9JQE - chains A and V of the 24 polymer chains in the assembly; structure by electron microscopy, 1.83 A resolution.

[Chain A (and V)]
Name: Ferritin heavy chain
From: Homo sapiens
Notes: EC 1.16.3.1; chain V of this document is another copy of the same molecule, construct and numbering; everything in this record applies to it too
UniProtKB: P02794 (FRIH_HUMAN); residues 0-182 here correspond to UniProt positions 1-183 (UniProt number = residue number + 1)
Chain sequence (183 residues; each row starts with the number of its first residue; numbering starts at 0):
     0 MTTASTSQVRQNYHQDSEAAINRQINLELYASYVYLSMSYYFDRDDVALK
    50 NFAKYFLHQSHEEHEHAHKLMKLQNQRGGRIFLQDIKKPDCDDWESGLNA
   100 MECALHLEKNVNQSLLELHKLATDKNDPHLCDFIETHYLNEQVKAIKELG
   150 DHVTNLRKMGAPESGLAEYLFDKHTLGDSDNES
Unresolved in the structure: 0-4, 177-182
Modified / non-standard residues: His63 (N1-methylated histidine; MHS); His67 (N1-methylated histidine; MHS)
Construct notes: engineered mutation His63 (Arg64 in P02794), His67 (Glu68 in P02794)
Bound ions: Cu ion site 1: Glu27, Glu62, His65; Cu ion site 2: Glu62, Glu107
UniProt features mapped onto this chain:
  - binding site (Fe cation): Glu27, Glu62, His65, Glu107, Gln141
  - site: Arg22 (Essential for association with cargo receptor NCOA4)
  - modified residue: Met0 (N-acetylmethionine), Thr1 (N-acetylthreonine), Ser178 (Phosphoserine), Ser182 (Phosphoserine)
Reported in the primary citation:
  - Cu ion coordination: Glu27, Glu62, His65, Glu107

[Interface between chain A and chain V]
Residue-residue contacts - 53 pairs, chain A then chain V:
  Ser6(A) - Asp44(V)  hydrogen bond
  Gln7(A) - Asp44(V)
  Val8(A) - Asp44(V)
  Leu28(A) - Tyr32(V)  hydrophobic
  Tyr32(A) - Leu28(V)  hydrophobic
  Tyr32(A) - Leu82(V)
  Tyr32(A) - Gln83(V)  hydrogen bond (side chain-backbone)
  Tyr32(A) - Ile85(V)  hydrophobic
  Leu35(A) - His67(V)
  Ser36(A) - Leu82(V)
  Tyr39(A) - His67(V)  hydrogen bond (side chain-backbone)
  Tyr39(A) - Met70(V)  hydrophobic
  Tyr39(A) - Lys71(V)
  Tyr39(A) - Asn74(V)  hydrogen bond (backbone-side chain)
  Tyr39(A) - Ile80(V)  hydrophobic
  Asp42(A) - Asn74(V)  hydrogen bond
  Arg43(A) - Asn74(V)
  Arg43(A) - Arg79(V)
  Asp44(A) - Ser6(V)  hydrogen bond
  Asp44(A) - Gln7(V)
  Asp44(A) - Val8(V)
  Asp44(A) - Arg79(V)  salt bridge
  Asp45(A) - Arg79(V)  salt bridge
  Leu56(A) - His67(V)
  His60(A) - His67(V)
  His67(A) - Leu35(V)
  His67(A) - Tyr39(V)  hydrogen bond (backbone-side chain)
  His67(A) - Leu56(V)
  His67(A) - His60(V)
  Met70(A) - Tyr39(V)  hydrophobic
  Lys71(A) - Tyr39(V)
  Asn74(A) - Tyr39(V)  hydrogen bond (side chain-backbone)
  Asn74(A) - Asp42(V)  hydrogen bond
  Asn74(A) - Arg43(V)
  Arg79(A) - Arg43(V)
  Arg79(A) - Asp44(V)  salt bridge
  Arg79(A) - Asp45(V)  salt bridge
  Ile80(A) - Tyr39(V)  hydrophobic
  Leu82(A) - Tyr32(V)
  Leu82(A) - Ser36(V)
  Leu82(A) - Lys87(V)
  Gln83(A) - Tyr32(V)  hydrogen bond (backbone-side chain)
  Gln83(A) - Lys87(V)
  Asp84(A) - Ile85(V)
  Asp84(A) - Lys86(V)  salt bridge
  Asp84(A) - Lys87(V)  hydrogen bond (side chain-backbone)
  Ile85(A) - Tyr32(V)  hydrophobic
  Ile85(A) - Asp84(V)
  Ile85(A) - Ile85(V)  hydrogen bond (backbone-backbone)
  Lys86(A) - Asp84(V)  salt bridge
  Lys87(A) - Leu82(V)
  Lys87(A) - Gln83(V)
  Lys87(A) - Asp84(V)  hydrogen bond (backbone-side chain)
Also at the interface, not in a pair above, chain A (29 interface residues in all): Asn25, Gly77, Pro88
Also at the interface, not in a pair above, chain V (29 interface residues in all): Asn25, Gly77, Pro88

[Summary]
The chain A/chain V interface involves 29 residues from each chain; the contacts include 13 hydrogen bonds and
6 salt bridges. Polar contacts include Asp44(A)-Arg79(V), Asp45(A)-Arg79(V) and Asp84(A)-Lys86(V). From
UniProt: 5 Fe cation-binding residues on chain A. From the paper: Cu ion coordination by Glu27(A), Glu62(A)
and His65(A) among others.
Both chains are Ferritin heavy chain (Homo sapiens). Entry 9JQE (Cryo-EM structure of ferritin variant
R63MeH/R67MeH with Cu(II)) was determined by electron microscopy, deposited together with 9JIU, 9JQB, 9JQC and
9JQD.
